Entry 4QZ7 (X-ray diffraction, 2.80 A resolution); this record covers chains B and C of the 28 polymer chains in the assembly.

# Chain B
Name: Proteasome subunit alpha type-3
Source organism: Saccharomyces cerevisiae
Notes: EC 3.4.25.1
Reference sequence: P23638 (PSA3_YEAST); residues 0-257 here correspond to UniProt positions 1-258 (UniProt number = residue number + 1)
Sequence (258 residues; each row starts with the number of its first residue; numbering starts at 0):
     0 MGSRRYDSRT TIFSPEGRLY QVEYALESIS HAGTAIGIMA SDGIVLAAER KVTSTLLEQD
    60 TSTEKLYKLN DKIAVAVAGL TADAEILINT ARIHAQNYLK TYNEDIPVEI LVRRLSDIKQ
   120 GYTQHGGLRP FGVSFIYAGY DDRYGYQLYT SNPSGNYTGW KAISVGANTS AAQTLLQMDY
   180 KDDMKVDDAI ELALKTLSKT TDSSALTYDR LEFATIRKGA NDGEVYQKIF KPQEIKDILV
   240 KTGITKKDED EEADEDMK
Unresolved in the structure: 0, 245-257
Swiss-Prot annotation at these positions:
  - cross-link (Glycyl lysine isopeptide (Lys-Gly)): Lys99 (interchain with G-Cter in ubiquitin), Lys198 (interchain with G-Cter in ubiquitin), Lys230 (interchain with G-Cter in ubiquitin)

# Chain C
Name: Proteasome subunit alpha type-4
Source organism: Saccharomyces cerevisiae
Notes: EC 3.4.25.1
Reference sequence: P40303 (PSA4_YEAST); residues -1 to 252 here correspond to UniProt positions 1-254 (UniProt number = residue number + 2)
Sequence (254 residues; each row starts with the number of its first residue; numbers below 1 keep their minus sign (Met-1 is residue -1)):
    -1 MSGYDRALSI FSPDGHIFQV EYALEAVKRG TCAVGVKGKN CVVLGCERRS TLKLQDTRIT
    59 PSKVSKIDSH VVLSFSGLNA DSRILIEKAR VEAQSHRLTL EDPVTVEYLT RYVAGVQQRY
   119 TQSGGVRPFG VSTLIAGFDP RDDEPKLYQT EPSGIYSSWS AQTIGRNSKT VREFLEKNYD
   179 RKEPPATVEE CVKLTVRSLL EVVQTGAKNI EITVVKPDSD IVALSSEEIN QYVTQIEQEK
   239 QEQQEQDKKK KSNH
Unresolved in the structure: -1 to 0, 241-252
Swiss-Prot annotation at these positions:
  - modified residue: Thr58 (Phosphothreonine)

# Chain B / chain C interface
Residue-residue contacts - 75 pairs, chain B then chain C:
  Arg3(B) - Arg4(C)  hydrogen bond (backbone-side chain)
  Asp6(B) - Tyr2(C)  hydrogen bond
  Asp6(B) - Arg4(C)  salt bridge
  Arg8(B) - Arg4(C)
  Thr10(B) - Leu6(C)
  Thr10(B) - Arg125(C)
  Ile11(B) - Leu6(C)  hydrophobic
  Ile11(B) - Gln17(C)
  Phe12(B) - Gln17(C)  hydrogen bond (backbone-side chain)
  Phe12(B) - Tyr20(C)  hydrophobic
  Phe12(B) - Ala21(C)  hydrophobic
  Phe12(B) - Leu76(C)  hydrophobic
  Phe12(B) - Arg125(C)
  Phe12(B) - Pro126(C)
  Phe12(B) - Gly128(C)
  Ser13(B) - Tyr20(C)
  Pro14(B) - Tyr20(C)  hydrophobic
  Pro14(B) - Glu23(C)
  Glu15(B) - Glu23(C)
  Glu15(B) - Arg27(C)  hydrogen bond (backbone-side chain)
  Gly16(B) - Tyr20(C)
  Gly16(B) - Glu23(C)
  Gly16(B) - Ala24(C)
  Gly16(B) - Arg27(C)
  Arg17(B) - Arg27(C)
  Leu18(B) - Arg125(C)
  Met38(B) - Asp54(C)
  Met38(B) - Arg56(C)
  Arg112(B) - Arg81(C)
  Ser115(B) - Arg81(C)  hydrogen bond (backbone-side chain)
  Asp116(B) - Arg81(C)  salt bridge
  Asp116(B) - Ile82(C)
  Gln119(B) - Ala78(C)
  Gln119(B) - Asp79(C)
  Gln119(B) - Ile82(C)
  Thr122(B) - Arg125(C)  hydrogen bond (backbone-side chain)
  Gln123(B) - Tyr118(C)
  Gln123(B) - Gly123(C)
  Gln123(B) - Val124(C)
  Gln123(B) - Arg125(C)  hydrogen bond (backbone-backbone)
  Gln123(B) - Phe127(C)
  His124(B) - Gly123(C)
  His124(B) - Val124(C)
  Gly125(B) - Tyr2(C)
  Gly125(B) - Gly123(C)
  Gly126(B) - Tyr2(C)
  Tyr143(B) - Arg56(C)  hydrogen bond (backbone-side chain)
  Tyr143(B) - Ile57(C)  hydrophobic
  Tyr145(B) - Arg56(C)  hydrogen bond (backbone-side chain)
  Gln146(B) - Ile57(C)
  Leu147(B) - Ile57(C)
  Tyr148(B) - Ile57(C)
  Ser153(B) - Ala78(C)
  Gly154(B) - Ala78(C)
  Gly154(B) - Arg81(C)  hydrogen bond (backbone-side chain)
  Asn155(B) - Asn77(C)
  Tyr156(B) - Pro59(C)
  Tyr156(B) - Arg81(C)
  Gly158(B) - Gln53(C)
  Gly158(B) - Asp54(C)  hydrogen bond (backbone-backbone)
  Gly158(B) - Ile57(C)
  Gly158(B) - Thr58(C)  hydrogen bond (backbone-side chain)
  Trp159(B) - Leu50(C)  hydrophobic
  Trp159(B) - Lys51(C)
  Trp159(B) - Leu52(C)
  Trp159(B) - Gln53(C)
  Trp159(B) - Asp54(C)
  Lys160(B) - Leu52(C)  hydrogen bond (backbone-backbone)
  Lys160(B) - Gln53(C)
  Lys160(B) - Asp54(C)
  Ala161(B) - Leu52(C)
  Gln172(B) - Leu52(C)
  Leu175(B) - Leu52(C)
  Gln176(B) - Lys51(C)
  Gln176(B) - Leu52(C)
Interface residues without a listed pair, chain B (41 interface residues in all): Glu108, Thr157, Tyr179

# Overview
Chain B and chain C form an interface of 41 and 31 residues respectively, with 13 hydrogen bonds and 2 salt
bridges. Polar pairs include Asp6(B)-Arg4(C), Asp116(B)-Arg81(C) and Arg3(B)-Arg4(C).
Here chain B is Proteasome subunit alpha type-3 and chain C is Proteasome subunit alpha type-4, both from
Saccharomyces cerevisiae. Entry 4QZ7 (yCP beta5-A50V mutant in complex with the epoxyketone inhibitor ONX
0914) was determined by X-ray diffraction (same publication as 4QUX, 4QUY, 4QV0, 4QV1, 4QV3, 4QV4 and 42
further entries).
